PDB entry 8F2N | electron microscopy, 3.00 A resolution | chains M and AT of the 47 polymer chains in the assembly

# Chain M (and AT)
Protein: Major capsid protein
Organism: Bacillus phage phi29
Notes: chain AT of this document is another copy of the same molecule, construct and numbering; everything in this record applies to it too
UniProt: P13849 (CAPSD_BPPH2); residue numbers follow UniProt; this construct covers 1-448
Chain sequence (448 residues; each row starts with the number of its first residue):
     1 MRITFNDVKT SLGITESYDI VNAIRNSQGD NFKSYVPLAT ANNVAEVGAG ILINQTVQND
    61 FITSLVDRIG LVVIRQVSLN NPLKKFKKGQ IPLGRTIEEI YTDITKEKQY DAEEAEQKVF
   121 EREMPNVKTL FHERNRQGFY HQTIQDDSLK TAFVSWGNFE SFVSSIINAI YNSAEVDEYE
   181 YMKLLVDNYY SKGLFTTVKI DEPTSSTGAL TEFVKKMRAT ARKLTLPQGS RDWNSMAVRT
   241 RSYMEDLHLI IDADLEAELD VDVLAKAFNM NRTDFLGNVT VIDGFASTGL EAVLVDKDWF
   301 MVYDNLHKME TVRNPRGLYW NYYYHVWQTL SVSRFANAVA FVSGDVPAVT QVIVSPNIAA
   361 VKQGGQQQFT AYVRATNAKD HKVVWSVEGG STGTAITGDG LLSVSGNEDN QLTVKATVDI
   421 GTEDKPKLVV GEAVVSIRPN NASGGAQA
Not modelled in the structure: 440-448 (chain AT: 26-30, 441-448)

# Interface between chain M and chain AT
Contacting residue pairs - 12 pairs, chain M then chain AT:
  Asp111(M) - Lys362(AT)  salt bridge
  Asp111(M) - Arg438(AT)  salt bridge
  Ala112(M) - Arg122(AT)
  Glu113(M) - Arg122(AT)
  Glu113(M) - Lys362(AT)
  Glu113(M) - Arg438(AT)  salt bridge
  Glu114(M) - Lys362(AT)  salt bridge
  Glu116(M) - Phe120(AT)
  Glu116(M) - Glu121(AT)
  Glu116(M) - Arg122(AT)  salt bridge
  Gln117(M) - Glu121(AT)
  Val119(M) - Phe120(AT)  hydrophobic
Other interface residues (no listed pair), chain M (8 interface residues in all): Phe120
Other interface residues (no listed pair), chain AT (7 interface residues in all): Gln117, Lys118

# Overview
The interface between chain M and chain AT involves 8 residues on one side and 7 on the other, with 5 salt
bridges. Polar contacts include Asp111(M)-Lys362(AT), Asp111(M)-Arg438(AT) and Glu113(M)-Arg438(AT).
Chain M and chain AT are both Major capsid protein (Bacillus phage phi29); the structure, Phi-29
partially-expanded fiberless prohead, was determined by electron microscopy, deposited together with 8F2M and
8F2O.
